PDB entry 6FII | X-ray diffraction, 2.40 A resolution | chains D and E of the 6 polymer chains in the assembly

# Chain D
Protein: Tubulin beta-2B chain
Source organism: Bos taurus
UniProtKB: Q6B856 (TBB2B_BOVIN); the author numbering skips numbers that UniProt does not, so the offset changes along the chain: 1-42 = UniProt 1-42; 45-360 = UniProt 43-358; 369-455 = UniProt 359-445
Chain sequence (445 residues; each row starts with the number of its first residue; note: 10 numbers in that range are skipped by the numbering (no residue carries them; nothing is unmodelled there)):
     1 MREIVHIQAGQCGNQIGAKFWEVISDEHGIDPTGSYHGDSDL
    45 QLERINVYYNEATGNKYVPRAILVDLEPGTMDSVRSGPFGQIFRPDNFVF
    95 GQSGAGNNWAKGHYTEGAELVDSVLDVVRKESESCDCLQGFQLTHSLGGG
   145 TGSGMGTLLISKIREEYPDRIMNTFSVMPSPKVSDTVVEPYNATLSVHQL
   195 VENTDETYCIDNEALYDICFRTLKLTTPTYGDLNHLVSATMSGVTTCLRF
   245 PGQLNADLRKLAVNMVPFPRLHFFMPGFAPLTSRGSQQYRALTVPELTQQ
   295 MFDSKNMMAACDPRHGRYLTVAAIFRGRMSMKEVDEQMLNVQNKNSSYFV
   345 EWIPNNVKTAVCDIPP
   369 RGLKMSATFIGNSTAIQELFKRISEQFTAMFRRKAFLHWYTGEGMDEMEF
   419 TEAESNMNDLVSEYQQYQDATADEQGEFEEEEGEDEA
Disordered / not traced: 277-284, 442-455
Bound ions: Mg2+: Gln11 (together with GDP)
Ligand contacts:
  - GDP (guanosine-5'-diphosphate): Ala9, Gly10, Gln11, Cys12, Gln15, Ile16, Ala99, Asn101, Ser140, Gly142, Gly143, Gly144, Thr145, Gly146, Val171, Pro173, Val177, Ser178, Glu183, Asn206, Leu209, Tyr224, Leu227, Asn228
  - Spongistatin-1 (SG9): Pro173, Ser174, Pro175, Ser178, Asp179, Thr180, Val181, Glu183, Pro184, Gln394, Ala397, Met398, Arg401, Ala403, Phe404, Trp407
Swiss-Prot annotation at these positions:
  - motif: Met1 to Ile4 (MREI motif)
  - binding site (GTP): Gln11, Glu71, Ser140, Gly144, Thr145, Gly146, Asn206, Asn228
  - binding site (Mg(2+)): Glu71
  - modified residue: Ser40 (Phosphoserine), Thr57 (Phosphothreonine), Lys60 (N6-acetyllysine), Ser174 (Phosphoserine), Thr287 (Phosphothreonine), Thr292 (Phosphothreonine), Arg320 (Omega-N-methylarginine), Glu448 (5-glutamyl polyglutamate)
  - cross-link (Glycyl lysine isopeptide (Lys-Gly)): Lys60 (interchain with G-Cter in ubiquitin), Lys326 (interchain with G-Cter in ubiquitin)
From the paper describing this entry:
  - binding site for Spongistatin-1: Pro173, Pro175, Ser178, Thr180, Glu183, Pro184, Gln394, Ala397, Met398, Ala403, Phe404, Trp407

# Chain E
Protein: Stathmin-4
Source organism: Rattus norvegicus
UniProtKB: P63043 (STMN4_RAT); residues 5-145 here correspond to UniProt positions 49-189 (UniProt number = residue number + 44)
Chain sequence (143 residues; row label = number of the first residue in the row):
     3 MADMEVIELNKCTSGQSFEVILKPPSFDGVPEFNASLPRRRDPSLEEIQK
    53 KLEAAEERRKYQEAELLKHLAEKREHEREVIQKAIEENNNFIKMAKEKLA
   103 QKMESNKENREAHLAAMLERLQEKDKHAEEVRKNKELKEEASR
Disordered / not traced: 3-5, 29-43, 144-145
Sequence notes: initiating methionine (3); expression tag (4)
Swiss-Prot annotation at these positions:
  - modified residue: Ser46 (Phosphoserine)

# How chain D and chain E interact
Contacting residue pairs (22; chain D residue first):
  Tyr108(D) - His129(E)  hydrogen bond
  Tyr108(D) - Val133(E)  hydrophobic
  Tyr108(D) - Arg134(E)  hydrogen bond (backbone-side chain)
  Ala112(D) - Arg134(E)
  Ser155(D) - Leu123(E)
  Ser155(D) - Lys126(E)
  Lys156(D) - Asp127(E)  salt bridge
  Arg158(D) - Leu123(E)
  Glu159(D) - Leu120(E)
  Glu159(D) - Leu123(E)
  Glu159(D) - Asp127(E)
  Pro162(D) - Met119(E)
  Asp163(D) - Arg112(E)
  Gln193(D) - Lys126(E)  hydrogen bond
  Thr409(D) - Lys140(E)  hydrogen bond (backbone-side chain)
  Gly410(D) - Lys137(E)
  Glu411(D) - Val133(E)
  Glu411(D) - Lys137(E)  salt bridge
  Gly412(D) - Val133(E)
  Gly412(D) - Asn136(E)  hydrogen bond (backbone-side chain)
  Met413(D) - Lys140(E)
  Glu417(D) - His129(E)  salt bridge
Other interface residues (no listed pair), chain D (17 interface residues in all): Thr109, Asn197
Other interface residues (no listed pair), chain E (15 interface residues in all): Leu116, Gln124, Ala130

# In short
Chain D and chain E form an interface of 17 and 15 residues respectively, with 5 hydrogen bonds and 3 salt
bridges. Polar contacts include Lys156(D)-Asp127(E), Glu411(D)-Lys137(E) and Glu417(D)-His129(E). Ligands of
chain D: GDP and Spongistatin-1. The paper reports a binding site for Spongistatin-1 at Pro173(D), Pro175(D)
and Ser178(D) among others.
Chain D is Tubulin beta-2B chain (Bos taurus) and chain E is Stathmin-4 (Rattus norvegicus); the structure,
Tubulin-Spongistatin complex, was determined by X-ray diffraction, deposited together with 6FJF and 6FJM.
